Entry 7WG7 (electron microscopy, 4.00 A resolution); this record covers chains B and A of the 3 polymer chains in the assembly.

Chain B (and A):
Protein: Spike glycoprotein
Source organism: Severe acute respiratory syndrome coronavirus 2
Notes: chain A of this document is another copy of the same molecule, construct and numbering; everything in this record applies to it too
Reference sequence: P0DTC2 (SPIKE_SARS2); aligned to UniProt positions 1-1273 over residues 1-1273
Chain sequence (1270 residues; each row starts with the number of its first residue; note: 3 numbers in that range are skipped by the numbering (no residue carries them; nothing is unmodelled there)):
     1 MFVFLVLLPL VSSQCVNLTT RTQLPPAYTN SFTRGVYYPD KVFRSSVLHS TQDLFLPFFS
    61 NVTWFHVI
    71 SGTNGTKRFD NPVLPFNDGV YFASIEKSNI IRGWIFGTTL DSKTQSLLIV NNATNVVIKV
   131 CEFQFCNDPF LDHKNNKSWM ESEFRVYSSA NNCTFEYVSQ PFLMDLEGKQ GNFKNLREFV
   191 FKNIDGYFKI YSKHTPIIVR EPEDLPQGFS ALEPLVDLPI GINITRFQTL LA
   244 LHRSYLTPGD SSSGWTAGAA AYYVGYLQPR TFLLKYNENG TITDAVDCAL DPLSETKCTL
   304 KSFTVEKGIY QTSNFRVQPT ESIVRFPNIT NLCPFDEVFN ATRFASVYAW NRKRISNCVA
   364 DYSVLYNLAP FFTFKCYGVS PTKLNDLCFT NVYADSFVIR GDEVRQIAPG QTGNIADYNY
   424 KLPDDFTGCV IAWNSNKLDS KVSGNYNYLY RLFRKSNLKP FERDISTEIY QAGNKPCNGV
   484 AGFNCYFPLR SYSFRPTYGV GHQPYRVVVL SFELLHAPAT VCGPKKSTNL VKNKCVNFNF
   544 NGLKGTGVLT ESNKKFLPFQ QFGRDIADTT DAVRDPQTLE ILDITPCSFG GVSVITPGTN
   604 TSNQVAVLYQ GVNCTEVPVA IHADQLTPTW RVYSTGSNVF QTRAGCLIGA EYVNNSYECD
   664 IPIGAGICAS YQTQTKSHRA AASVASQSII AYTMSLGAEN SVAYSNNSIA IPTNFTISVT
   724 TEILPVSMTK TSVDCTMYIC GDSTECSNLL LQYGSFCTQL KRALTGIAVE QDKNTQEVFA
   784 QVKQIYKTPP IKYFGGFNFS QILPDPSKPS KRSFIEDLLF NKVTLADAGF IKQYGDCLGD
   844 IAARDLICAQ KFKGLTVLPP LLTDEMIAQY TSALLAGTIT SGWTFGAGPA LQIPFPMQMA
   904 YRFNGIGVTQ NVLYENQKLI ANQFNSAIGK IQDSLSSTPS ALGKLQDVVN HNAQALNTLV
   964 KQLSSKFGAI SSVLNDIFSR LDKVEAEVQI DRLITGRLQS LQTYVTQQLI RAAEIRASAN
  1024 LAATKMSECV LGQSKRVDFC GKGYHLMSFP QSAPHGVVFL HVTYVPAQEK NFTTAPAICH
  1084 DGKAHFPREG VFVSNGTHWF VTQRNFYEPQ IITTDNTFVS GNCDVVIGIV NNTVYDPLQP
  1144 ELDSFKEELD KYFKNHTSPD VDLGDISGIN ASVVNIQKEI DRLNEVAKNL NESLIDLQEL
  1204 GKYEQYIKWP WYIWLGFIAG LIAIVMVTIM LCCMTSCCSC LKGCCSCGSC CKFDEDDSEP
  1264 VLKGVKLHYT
Disordered / not traced: 1-13, 71-76, 244-253, 677-688, 829-848, 1163-1273
Sequence notes: variant Val-67 (Ala in P0DTC2), Ile-95 (Thr in P0DTC2), Asp-142 (Gly in P0DTC2), Asp-339 (Gly in P0DTC2), Leu-371 (Ser in P0DTC2), Pro-373 (Ser in P0DTC2), Phe-375 (Ser in P0DTC2), Asn-417 (Lys in P0DTC2), Lys-440 (Asn in P0DTC2), Ser-446 (Gly in P0DTC2), Asn-477 (Ser in P0DTC2), Lys-478 (Thr in P0DTC2), Ala-484 (Glu in P0DTC2), Arg-493 (Gln in P0DTC2), Ser-496 (Gly in P0DTC2), Arg-498 (Gln in P0DTC2), Tyr-501 (Asn in P0DTC2), His-505 (Tyr in P0DTC2), Lys-547 (Thr in P0DTC2), Gly-614 (Asp in P0DTC2), Tyr-655 (His in P0DTC2), Lys-679 (Asn in P0DTC2), His-681 (Pro in P0DTC2), Ala-683 (Arg in P0DTC2), Ala-685 (Arg in P0DTC2), Lys-764 (Asn in P0DTC2), Tyr-796 (Asp in P0DTC2), Lys-856 (Asn in P0DTC2), Pro-892 (Ala in P0DTC2), Pro-899 (Ala in P0DTC2), Pro-942 (Ala in P0DTC2), His-954 (Gln in P0DTC2), Lys-969 (Asn in P0DTC2), Phe-981 (Leu in P0DTC2); insertion (208-209); conflict Arg-210 (Asn211 in P0DTC2), Glu-211 (Leu212 in P0DTC2), Pro-212 (Val213 in P0DTC2), Glu-213 (Arg214 in P0DTC2)
Cystine bridges: Cys-15/Cys-136, Cys-131/Cys-163, Cys-291/Cys-301, Cys-336/Cys-361, Cys-379/Cys-432, Cys-391/Cys-525, Cys-480/Cys-488, Cys-617/Cys-649, Cys-662/Cys-671, Cys-738/Cys-760, Cys-743/Cys-749, Cys-1032/Cys-1043, Cys-1082/Cys-1126
Covalent attachments: N-acetylglucosamine (NAG) linked to Asn-17, Asn-61, Asn-125, Asn-233, Asn-331, Asn-343, Asn-603, Asn-616, Asn-657, Asn-709, Asn-717, Asn-801, Asn-1098, Asn-1134
Residues lining bound ligands: N-acetylglucosamine (NAG; 2-acetamido-2-deoxy-beta-D-glucopyranose): Asp-138, His-143, Met-150, Ser-254

How chain B and chain A interact:
Pairs across the interface (124):
  Gln-314(B) with Thr-768(A)
  Arg-319(B) with Met-740(A)
  Arg-355(B) with Pro-229(A)
  Gly-381(B) with Arg-983(A); Leu-984(A)
  Val-382(B) with Arg-983(A)
  Ser-383(B) with Arg-983(A), hydrogen bond (backbone-backbone); Leu-984(A); Asp-985(A), hydrogen bond (side chain-backbone)
  Lys-386(B) with Phe-981(A), hydrogen bond (side chain-backbone); Ser-982(A), hydrogen bond (side chain-backbone); Arg-983(A); Leu-984(A), hydrogen bond (side chain-backbone)
  Leu-390(B) with Ser-982(A); Arg-983(A)
  Tyr-396(B) with Pro-229(A)
  Glu-406(B) with Tyr-369(A), hydrogen bond; Asn-370(A)
  Arg-408(B) with Phe-375(A), hydrogen bond (side chain-backbone)
  Gln-409(B) with Tyr-369(A)
  Gln-414(B) with Thr-385(A)
  Gly-416(B) with Tyr-369(A)
  Asn-417(B) with Tyr-369(A)
  Pro-463(B) with Asp-195(A)
  Phe-464(B) with Asp-195(A); Gly-231(A)
  Ile-468(B) with Gln-115(A)
  Leu-517(B) with Arg-983(A)
  His-519(B) with Asp-40(A); Lys-41(A)
  Gly-545(B) with Asp-979(A)
  Lys-547(B) with Asn-978(A), hydrogen bond (backbone-side chain)
  Lys-557(B) with Phe-43(A)
  Lys-558(B) with Phe-43(A); Asn-282(A)
  Phe-559(B) with Phe-43(A), hydrophobic
  Phe-562(B) with Lys-41(A); Pro-224(A)
  Gln-563(B) with Val-42(A), hydrogen bond (side chain-backbone); Phe-43(A)
  Phe-565(B) with Phe-43(A)
  Gly-566(B) with Phe-43(A)
  Arg-567(B) with Phe-43(A), hydrogen bond (backbone-backbone)
  Ala-570(B) with Lys-856(A)
  Asp-571(B) with Ser-967(A)
  Thr-572(B) with Lys-856(A)
  Phe-592(B) with Met-740(A), hydrophobic; Phe-855(A); Gly-857(A)
  Gln-613(B) with Leu-861(A)
  Ala-647(B) with Pro-862(A), hydrophobic
  Pro-665(B) with Leu-864(A), hydrophobic
  Ala-668(B) with Pro-863(A); Leu-864(A), hydrogen bond (backbone-backbone); Thr-866(A)
  Gly-669(B) with Leu-864(A), hydrogen bond (backbone-backbone); Thr-866(A); Met-869(A)
  Met-697(B) with Met-869(A), hydrophobic
  Leu-699(B) with Ile-788(A), hydrophobic; Met-869(A), hydrophobic; Gln-872(A); Tyr-873(A)
  Ala-701(B) with Gln-787(A); Ile-788(A)
  Glu-702(B) with Ile-788(A); Lys-790(A)
  Asn-703(B) with Gln-787(A); Ile-788(A), hydrogen bond (backbone-backbone); Tyr-789(A)
  Ser-704(B) with Lys-790(A)
  Val-705(B) with Tyr-789(A), hydrophobic; Pro-792(A)
  Ala-706(B) with Gln-895(A)
  Tyr-707(B) with Ile-794(A), hydrophobic; Tyr-796(A); Thr-883(A)
  Ser-708(B) with Gln-895(A); Pro-897(A)
  Asn-709(B) with Pro-897(A)
  Asn-710(B) with Pro-897(A)
  Ser-711(B) with Gln-895(A), hydrogen bond (backbone-side chain); Pro-897(A)
  Ile-712(B) with Gln-895(A); Pro-897(A)
  Ala-713(B) with Leu-894(A); Gln-895(A)
  Pro-715(B) with Leu-894(A)
  Gln-957(B) with Arg-765(A)
  Thr-961(B) with Gln-762(A)
  Ser-968(B) with Gln-755(A); Tyr-756(A)
  Lys-969(B) with Gln-755(A)
  Phe-970(B) with Gln-755(A); Tyr-756(A)
  Asp-985(B) with Gly-413(A)
  Lys-986(B) with Gly-413(A); Asp-427(A)
  Ile-1013(B) with Ile-1013(A), hydrophobic
  Glu-1017(B) with Glu-773(A)
  Arg-1039(B) with Thr-1027(A); Arg-1039(A)
  Val-1040(B) with Ser-1030(A)
  Asp-1041(B) with Ser-1030(A), hydrogen bond
  Lys-1045(B) with Gly-889(A), hydrogen bond (side chain-backbone)
  Gly-1046(B) with Ala-890(A)
  Tyr-1047(B) with Ala-890(A), hydrophobic
  Pro-1069(B) with Ala-890(A)
  Glu-1072(B) with Leu-894(A)
  Asn-1074(B) with Gln-895(A)
  Thr-1077(B) with Met-900(A)
  Pro-1079(B) with Met-900(A), hydrophobic; Tyr-917(A)
  Phe-1089(B) with Asn-914(A)
  Pro-1090(B) with Gln-913(A), hydrogen bond (backbone-side chain)
  Gly-1093(B) with Tyr-904(A), hydrogen bond (backbone-side chain)
  Val-1094(B) with Tyr-904(A)
  Arg-1107(B) with Trp-886(A); Tyr-904(A), hydrogen bond
  Ser-1123(B) with Asn-914(A), hydrogen bond; Glu-918(A)
  Val-1128(B) with Glu-918(A)
  Ile-1130(B) with Gln-920(A)
  Lys-1149(B) with Leu-1152(A)
Other interface residues (no listed pair), chain B (110 interface residues in all): Thr-315, Asp-389, Asn-394, Thr-415, Glu-465, Arg-466, Leu-546, Leu-560, Gln-564, Ile-569, Pro-589, Gly-667, Gly-700, Gln-965, Gly-971, Val-987, Arg-995, Thr-1006, Thr-1009, Gln-1010, Lys-1038, Phe-1121, Val-1129, Leu-1145, Asp-1146, Thr-1160
Other interface residues (no listed pair), chain A (102 interface residues in all): Tyr-38, Arg-44, Asn-162, Tyr-197, Glu-223, Gly-283, Thr-376, Phe-377, Pro-412, Gln-414, Asp-737, Asp-745, Gly-757, Lys-764, Phe-797, Gly-798, Gln-853, Phe-888, Gly-891, Pro-892, Ile-896, Asn-960, Val-963, Leu-966, Glu-990, Asp-994, Gln-1005, Thr-1009, Leu-1012, Glu-1031, Lys-1038, Glu-1144, Lys-1149, Tyr-1155

Overview:
110 residues of chain B and 102 residues of chain A are in contact; the contacts include 20 hydrogen bonds.
Polar contacts include Ser-383(B)/Asp-985(A), Lys-386(B)/Phe-981(A) and Lys-386(B)/Ser-982(A). Bound to chain
B: N-acetylglucosamine.
Both chains are Spike glycoprotein (Severe acute respiratory syndrome coronavirus 2). Entry 7WG7 (Acidic
Omicron Spike Trimer) was determined by electron microscopy together with 7WG8, 7WG9, 7WGB, 7WGC and 7WG6 from
the same study.
